6DMA - chains A and B; structure by X-ray diffraction, 3.36 A resolution.

# Chain A
Molecule: DHD15_closed_A
From: synthetic construct
Amino-acid sequence (78 residues; numbered 0 to 77; the number before each row is that of its first residue; numbering starts at 0):
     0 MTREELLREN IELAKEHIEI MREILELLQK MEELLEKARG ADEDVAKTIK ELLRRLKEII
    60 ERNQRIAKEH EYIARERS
Disordered / not traced: 0-2, 37-40

# Chain B
Molecule: DHD15_closed_B
From: synthetic construct
Amino-acid sequence (78 residues; row label = number of the first residue in the row):
    77 GTERKLLERS RRLQEESKRL LDEMAEIMRR IKKLLKKARG ADEKVLDELR KIIERIRELL
   137 DRSRKIHERS EEIAYKEE
Disordered / not traced: 77, 152-154

# Chain A / chain B interface
Contacting residue pairs (34; chain A residue first):
  Leu12(A) - Ile142(B)
  Glu15(A) - Ile142(B)
  His16(A) - Ser93(B)
  His16(A) - Leu97(B)
  His16(A) - Ser139(B)  hydrogen bond
  His16(A) - Ile142(B)
  His16(A) - His143(B)
  Glu22(A) - Arg131(B)  salt bridge
  Ile23(A) - Leu135(B)  hydrophobic
  Ile23(A) - Leu136(B)  hydrophobic
  Leu26(A) - Arg131(B)
  Leu26(A) - Ile132(B)  hydrophobic
  Met30(A) - Leu125(B)  hydrophobic
  Leu33(A) - Glu124(B)
  Leu33(A) - Leu125(B)  hydrophobic
  Val44(A) - Leu110(B)
  Val44(A) - Ala114(B)  hydrophobic
  Leu52(A) - Ile107(B)  hydrophobic
  Leu55(A) - Met100(B)  hydrophobic
  Leu55(A) - Met104(B)  hydrophobic
  Ile58(A) - Met100(B)  hydrophobic
  Ile58(A) - Ile103(B)  hydrophobic
  Ile59(A) - Met100(B)  hydrophobic
  Asn62(A) - Ser93(B)
  Asn62(A) - Leu96(B)
  Asn62(A) - Leu97(B)
  Ile65(A) - Leu89(B)  hydrophobic
  Ile65(A) - Glu92(B)
  His69(A) - Ser86(B)  hydrogen bond
  His69(A) - Gln90(B)
  Ile72(A) - Leu82(B)
  Ile72(A) - Arg85(B)
  Ile72(A) - Ser86(B)
  Ile72(A) - Leu89(B)  hydrophobic
Also at the interface, not in a pair above, chain A (24 interface residues in all): Asn9, Ile19, Met20, Leu27, Leu51, Arg61, Glu68
Also at the interface, not in a pair above, chain B (28 interface residues in all): Val121, Ile128, Arg138, Ser146

# Summary
24 residues of chain A and 28 residues of chain B are in contact; the contacts include 2 hydrogen bonds and 1
salt bridge. Among the polar pairs are Glu22(A)-Arg131(B), His16(A)-Ser139(B) and His69(A)-Ser86(B).
Chain A is DHD15_closed_A and chain B is DHD15_closed_B, both from synthetic construct; the structure,
DHD15_closed, was determined by X-ray diffraction together with 6DLC, 6DKM and 6DLM from the same study.
